Entry 1QKT (X-ray diffraction, 2.20 A resolution); this record covers chain A.

Chain A:
Molecule: Estradiol receptor
Organism: Homo sapiens
Notes: fragment: ligand binding domain, residues 304-551
Reference sequence: P03372 (ESR1_HUMAN); residues 304-551 here = UniProt positions 304-551
Sequence (248 residues; numbered 304 to 551; the number before each row is that of its first residue):
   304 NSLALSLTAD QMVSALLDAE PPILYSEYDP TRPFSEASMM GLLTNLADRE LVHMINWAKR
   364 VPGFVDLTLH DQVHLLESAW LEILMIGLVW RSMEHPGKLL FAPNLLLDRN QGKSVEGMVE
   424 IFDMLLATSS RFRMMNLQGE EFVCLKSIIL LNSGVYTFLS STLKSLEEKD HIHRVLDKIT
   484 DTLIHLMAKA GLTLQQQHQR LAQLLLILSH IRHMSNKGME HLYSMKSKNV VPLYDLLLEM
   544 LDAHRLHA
Differences from the reference sequence: engineered mutation S381 (Cys in P03372), S417 (Cys in P03372), S530 (Cys in P03372)
Residues lining bound ligands: estradiol (EST): M343, L346, L349, A350, E353, L384, L387, M388, L391, R394, F404, M421, I424, L428, G521, H524, L525

Summary:
Bound to chain A: estradiol.
Chain A is Estradiol receptor (Homo sapiens); the structure, Mutant estrogen nuclear receptor ligand binding
domain complexed with estradiol, was determined by X-ray diffraction, deposited together with 1QKU.
